7RLO - chains C and F of the 12 polymer chains in the assembly; structure by electron microscopy, 2.60 A resolution.

Chain C:
Molecule: Translation initiation factor eIF-2B subunit beta
Organism: Homo sapiens
UniProt: P49770 (EI2BB_HUMAN); numbering as in UniProt (aligned over 1-351)
Sequence (351 residues; each row starts with the number of its first residue):
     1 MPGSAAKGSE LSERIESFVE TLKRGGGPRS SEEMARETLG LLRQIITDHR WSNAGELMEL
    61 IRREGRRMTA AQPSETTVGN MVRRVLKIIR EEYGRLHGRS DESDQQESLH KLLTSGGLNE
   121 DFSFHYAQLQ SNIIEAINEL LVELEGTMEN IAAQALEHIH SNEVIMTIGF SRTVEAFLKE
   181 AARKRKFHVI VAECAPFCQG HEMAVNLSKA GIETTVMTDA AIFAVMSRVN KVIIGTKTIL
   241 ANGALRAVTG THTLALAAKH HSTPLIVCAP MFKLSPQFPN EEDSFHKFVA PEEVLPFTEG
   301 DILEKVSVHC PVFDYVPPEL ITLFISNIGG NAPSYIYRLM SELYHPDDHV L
Unresolved in the structure: 1-7, 99-105, 116-119
UniProt features mapped onto this chain:
  - natural variant: Val85 (V85E: In VWM2), Ala127 (A127V: Found in a patient with Rett syndrome-like phenotype; uncertain significance), Ser171 (S171F: In VWM2), Pro196 (P196S: In VWM2), Gly200 (G200V: In VWM2), Glu213 (E213G: In VWM2), Cys268 (C268Y: In VWM2), Lys273 (K273R: In VWM2), Val316 (V316D: In VWM2), Gly329 (G329V: In VWM2)

Chain F:
Molecule: Translation initiation factor eIF-2B subunit delta
Organism: Homo sapiens
UniProt: Q9UI10 (EI2BD_HUMAN); residues 1-523 here = UniProt positions 1-523
Sequence (523 residues; row label = number of the first residue in the row):
     1 MAAVAVAVRE DSGSGMKAEL PPGPGAVGRE MTKEEKLQLR KEKKQQKKKR KEEKGAEPET
    61 GSAVSAAQCQ VGPTRELPES GIQLGTPREK VPAGRSKAEL RAERRAKQEA ERALKQARKG
   121 EQGGPPPKAS PSTAGETPSG VKRLPEYPQV DDLLLRRLVK KPERQQVPTR KDYGSKVSLF
   181 SHLPQYSRQN SLTQFMSIPS SVIHPAMVRL GLQYSQGLVS GSNARCIALL RALQQVIQDY
   241 TTPPNEELSR DLVNKLKPYM SFLTQCRPLS ASMHNAIKFL NKEITSVGSS KREEEAKSEL
   301 RAAIDRYVQE KIVLAAQAIS RFAYQKISNG DVILVYGCSS LVSRILQEAW TEGRRFRVVV
   361 VDSRPWLEGR HTLRSLVHAG VPASYLLIPA ASYVLPEVSK VLLGAHALLA NGSVMSRVGT
   421 AQLALVARAH NVPVLVCCET YKFCERVQTD AFVSNELDDP DDLQCKRGEH VALANWQNHA
   481 SLRLLNLVYD VTPPELVDLV ITELGMIPCS SVPVVLRVKS SDQ
Unresolved in the structure: 1-166, 520-523
UniProt features mapped onto this chain:
  - region: Arg170 to Leu179 (May bind the chemical integrated stress response (ISR) inhibitor ISRIB)
  - modified residue: Ala2 (N-acetylalanine), Ser12 (Phosphoserine), Thr86 (Phosphothreonine), Ser130 (Phosphoserine)
  - natural variant: Arg209 (R209Q: In VWM4), Ala228 (A228V: In VWM4), Leu269 (L269R: In VWM4), Arg357 (R357Q: In VWM4), Arg374 (R374C: In VWM4), Cys465 (C465R: In VWM4), Tyr489 (Y489H: In VWM4)

Interface between chain C and chain F:
Residue-residue contacts (79):
  Glu193(C) with Arg364(F), salt bridge
  Ala195(C) with Leu387(F), hydrophobic; Pro389(F), hydrophobic
  Pro196(C) with Leu387(F); Arg467(F), hydrogen bond (backbone-side chain)
  Phe197(C) with Arg467(F)
  Cys198(C) with Cys465(F), hydrophobic; Arg467(F)
  His201(C) with Leu463(F); Cys465(F); Ala472(F); Leu473(F)
  Val205(C) with Ala472(F); Leu473(F), hydrophobic
  Ser208(C) with His479(F), hydrogen bond; Leu482(F)
  Gly211(C) with Ser481(F)
  Glu213(C) with Ser481(F)
  Thr214(C) with Ser481(F), hydrogen bond (backbone-backbone); Leu482(F); Arg483(F), hydrogen bond (backbone-backbone)
  Thr215(C) with Arg483(F)
  Val216(C) with Leu482(F), hydrophobic; Arg483(F), hydrogen bond (backbone-backbone); Leu484(F), hydrophobic; Leu485(F), hydrogen bond (backbone-backbone)
  Met217(C) with Leu485(F)
  Thr218(C) with Leu463(F)
  Asp219(C) with Pro389(F); Gln422(F), hydrogen bond (backbone-side chain)
  Ala220(C) with Tyr336(F); Ile388(F), hydrophobic; Val418(F); Gly419(F); Gln422(F), hydrogen bond (backbone-side chain)
  Ala221(C) with Val418(F), hydrophobic
  Ile222(C) with Gln422(F)
  Phe223(C) with Ala421(F), hydrophobic; Gln422(F); Leu425(F), hydrophobic
  Ala224(C) with Phe452(F); Leu487(F), hydrophobic; Asp490(F)
  Val225(C) with Phe452(F), hydrophobic
  Ser227(C) with Phe452(F)
  Arg228(C) with Leu179(F); Asp450(F), salt bridge; Phe452(F)
  Thr249(C) with Pro389(F), hydrogen bond (side chain-backbone); Ala390(F)
  Gly250(C) with Pro389(F), hydrogen bond (backbone-backbone)
  His252(C) with Ser392(F), hydrogen bond
  Thr253(C) with Gln422(F); Val426(F)
  Leu256(C) with Ala429(F), hydrophobic
  Ala257(C) with Leu425(F), hydrophobic
  His260(C) with Leu425(F)
  His286(C) with Tyr393(F)
  Phe288(C) with Tyr393(F)
  Glu293(C) with Arg467(F)
  Val294(C) with Arg370(F); Tyr385(F), hydrophobic; Leu387(F), hydrophobic
  Leu295(C) with Arg370(F); Tyr385(F), hydrophobic
  Pro296(C) with Arg370(F)
  Glu299(C) with Arg370(F), salt bridge
  Lys305(C) with Val377(F); Ala383(F)
  Val306(C) with Leu373(F), hydrophobic; Val377(F), hydrophobic; Ala383(F); Tyr385(F), hydrophobic
  Ser307(C) with Ala383(F); Ser384(F), hydrogen bond (backbone-side chain); Tyr385(F), hydrogen bond (backbone-backbone)
  Val308(C) with Tyr385(F)
  His309(C) with Tyr385(F)
  Pro311(C) with Ala390(F), hydrophobic
Other interface residues (no listed pair), chain C (48 interface residues in all): His188, Glu202, Ile212, Ile302
Other interface residues (no listed pair), chain F (46 interface residues in all): Val177, Ser178, Phe180, Ser363, Arg374, Leu386, Ala451, His470, Glu495

Summary:
The interface between chain C and chain F involves 48 residues on one side and 46 on the other, with 13
hydrogen bonds and 3 salt bridges. Polar contacts include Glu193(C)-Arg364(F), Arg228(C)-Asp450(F) and
Glu299(C)-Arg370(F).
Chain C is Translation initiation factor eIF-2B subunit beta and chain F is Translation initiation factor
eIF-2B subunit delta, both from Homo sapiens; the structure, Structure of the human eukaryotic translation
initiation factor 2B (eIF2B) in complex with a viral protein ..., was determined by electron microscopy.
